8W7S - chains 4 and 7 of the 16 polymer chains in the assembly; structure by electron microscopy, 7.39 A resolution (low resolution: residue-level contacts below are approximate; hydrogen-bond / salt-bridge calls are withheld).

== Chain 4 ==
Name: DNA replication licensing factor MCM4
Source organism: Saccharomyces cerevisiae S288C
Notes: EC 3.6.4.12
UniProtKB: P30665 (MCM4_YEAST); numbering as in UniProt (aligned over 1-933)
Amino-acid sequence (933 residues; row label = number of the first residue in the row):
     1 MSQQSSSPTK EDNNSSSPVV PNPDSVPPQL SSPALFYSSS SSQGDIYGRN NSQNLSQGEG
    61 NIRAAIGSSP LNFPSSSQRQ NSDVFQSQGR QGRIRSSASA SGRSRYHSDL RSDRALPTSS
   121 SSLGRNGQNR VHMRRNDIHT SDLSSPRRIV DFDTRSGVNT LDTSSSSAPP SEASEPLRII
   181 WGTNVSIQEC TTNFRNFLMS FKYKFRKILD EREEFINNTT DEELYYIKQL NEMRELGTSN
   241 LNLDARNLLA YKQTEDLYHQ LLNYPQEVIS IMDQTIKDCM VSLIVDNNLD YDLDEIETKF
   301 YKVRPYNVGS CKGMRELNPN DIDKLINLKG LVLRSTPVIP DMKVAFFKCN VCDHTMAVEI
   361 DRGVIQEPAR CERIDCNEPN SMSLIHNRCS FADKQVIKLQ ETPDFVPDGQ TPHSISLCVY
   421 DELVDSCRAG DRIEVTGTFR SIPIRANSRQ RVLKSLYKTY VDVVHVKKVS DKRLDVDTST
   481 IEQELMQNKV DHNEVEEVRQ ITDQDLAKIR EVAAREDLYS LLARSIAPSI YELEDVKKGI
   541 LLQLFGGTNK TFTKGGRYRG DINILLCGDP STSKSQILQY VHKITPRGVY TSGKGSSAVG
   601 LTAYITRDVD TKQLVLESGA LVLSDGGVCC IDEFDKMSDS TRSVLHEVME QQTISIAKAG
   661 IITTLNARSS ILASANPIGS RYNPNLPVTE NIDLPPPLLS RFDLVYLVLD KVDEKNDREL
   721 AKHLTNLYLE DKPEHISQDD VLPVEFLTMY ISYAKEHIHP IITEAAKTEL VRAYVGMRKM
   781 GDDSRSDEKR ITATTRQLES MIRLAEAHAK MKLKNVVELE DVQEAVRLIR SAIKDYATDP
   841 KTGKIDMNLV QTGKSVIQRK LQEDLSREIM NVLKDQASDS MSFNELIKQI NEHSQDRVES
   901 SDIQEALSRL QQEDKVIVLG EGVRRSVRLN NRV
Unresolved in the structure: 1-176, 470-499, 608-613, 734-739, 781-791, 853-933
Curated features (UniProtKB/Swiss-Prot):
  - motif: Ser700 to Asp703 (Arginine finger)
  - binding site (ATP): Gly568 to Ser575
  - modified residue (Phosphoserine): Ser52, Ser56, Ser69

== Chain 7 ==
Name: DNA replication licensing factor MCM7
Source organism: Saccharomyces cerevisiae S288C
Notes: EC 3.6.4.12
UniProtKB: P38132 (MCM7_YEAST); residue numbers follow UniProt; this construct covers 1-845
Amino-acid sequence (845 residues; each row starts with the number of its first residue):
     1 MSAALPSIQL PVDYNNLFNE ITDFLVTFKQ DTLSSDATRN ENEDENLDAE NIEQHLLEKG
    61 PKYMAMLQKV ANRELNSVII DLDDILQYQN EKFLQGTQAD DLVSAIQQNA NHFTELFCRA
   121 IDNNMPLPTK EIDYKDDVLD VILNQRRLRN ERMLSDRTNE IRSENLMDTT MDPPSSMNDA
   181 LREVVEDETE LFPPNLTRRY FLYFKPLSQN CARRYRKKAI SSKPLSVRQI KGDFLGQLIT
   241 VRGIITRVSD VKPAVEVIAY TCDQCGYEVF QEVNSRTFTP LSECTSEECS QNQTKGQLFM
   301 STRASKFSAF QECKIQELSQ QVPVGHIPRS LNIHVNGTLV RSLSPGDIVD VTGIFLPAPY
   361 TGFKALKAGL LTETYLEAQF VRQHKKKFAS FSLTSDVEER VMELITSGDV YNRLAKSIAP
   421 EIYGNLDVKK ALLLLLVGGV DKRVGDGMKI RGDINVCLMG DPGVAKSQLL KAICKISPRG
   481 VYTTGKGSSG VGLTAAVMKD PVTDEMILEG GALVLADNGI CCIDEFDKMD ESDRTAIHEV
   541 MEQQTISISK AGINTTLNAR TSILAAANPL YGRYNPRLSP LDNINLPAAL LSRFDILFLM
   601 LDIPSRDDDE KLAEHVTYVH MHNKQPDLDF TPVEPSKMRE YIAYAKTKRP VMSEAVNDYV
   661 VQAYIRLRQD SKREMDSKFS FGQATPRTLL GIIRLSQALA KLRLADMVDI DDVEEALRLV
   721 RVSKESLYQE TNKSKEDESP TTKIFTIIKK MLQETGKNTL SYENIVKTVR LRGFTMLQLS
   781 NCIQEYSYLN VWHLINEGNT LKFVDDGTMD TDQEDSLVST PKLAPQTTAS ANVSAQDSDI
   841 DLQDA
Unresolved in the structure: 1-3, 35-59, 152-189, 211-218, 386-393, 499-506, 549-553, 628-629, 731-845
Curated features (UniProtKB/Swiss-Prot):
  - motif: Ser592 to Asp595 (Arginine finger)
  - binding site (ATP): Tyr423, Gly463, Ala465, Lys466, Ser467, Asn568, Arg593, Arg687
  - modified residue: Thr811 (Phosphothreonine), Ser819 (Phosphoserine), Ser838 (Phosphoserine)

== How chain 4 and chain 7 interact ==
Pairs across the interface - 8 pairs, chain 4 then chain 7:
  Asp408(4) - Leu557(7)
  Asp408(4) - Asn558(7)
  Val452(4) - Phe278(7)
  Leu453(4) - Phe278(7)
  Ser455(4) - Val255(7)
  Leu456(4) - Pro253(7)
  Gly595(4) - Ser547(7)
  Gly595(4) - Ile548(7)
Also at the interface, not in a pair above, chain 7 (10 interface residues in all): Ala254, Thr279, Pro280

== Overview ==
Chain 4 and chain 7 form an interface of 6 and 10 residues respectively. Curated annotation (UniProt) lists 8
ATP-binding residues on chain 4; 8 ATP-binding residues on chain 7.
Here chain 4 is DNA replication licensing factor MCM4 and chain 7 is DNA replication licensing factor MCM7,
both from Saccharomyces cerevisiae S288C. Entry 8W7S (Yeast replisome in state IV) was determined by electron
microscopy, deposited together with 8KG6, 8KG8, 8KG9 and 8W7M.
